6XF8 - chains C and B of the 9 polymer chains in the assembly; structure by electron microscopy, 6.50 A resolution (low resolution: residue-level contacts below are approximate; hydrogen-bond / salt-bridge calls are withheld).

# Chain C (and B)
Molecule: Inner capsid protein lambda-1
Source organism: Reovirus type 1 (strain Lang)
Notes: EC 3.6.4.13; chain B of this document is another copy of the same molecule, construct and numbering; everything in this record applies to it too
Reference sequence: Q9WAB2 (LMBD1_REOVL); residue numbers follow UniProt; this construct covers 217-1275
Sequence (1059 residues; each row starts with the number of its first residue):
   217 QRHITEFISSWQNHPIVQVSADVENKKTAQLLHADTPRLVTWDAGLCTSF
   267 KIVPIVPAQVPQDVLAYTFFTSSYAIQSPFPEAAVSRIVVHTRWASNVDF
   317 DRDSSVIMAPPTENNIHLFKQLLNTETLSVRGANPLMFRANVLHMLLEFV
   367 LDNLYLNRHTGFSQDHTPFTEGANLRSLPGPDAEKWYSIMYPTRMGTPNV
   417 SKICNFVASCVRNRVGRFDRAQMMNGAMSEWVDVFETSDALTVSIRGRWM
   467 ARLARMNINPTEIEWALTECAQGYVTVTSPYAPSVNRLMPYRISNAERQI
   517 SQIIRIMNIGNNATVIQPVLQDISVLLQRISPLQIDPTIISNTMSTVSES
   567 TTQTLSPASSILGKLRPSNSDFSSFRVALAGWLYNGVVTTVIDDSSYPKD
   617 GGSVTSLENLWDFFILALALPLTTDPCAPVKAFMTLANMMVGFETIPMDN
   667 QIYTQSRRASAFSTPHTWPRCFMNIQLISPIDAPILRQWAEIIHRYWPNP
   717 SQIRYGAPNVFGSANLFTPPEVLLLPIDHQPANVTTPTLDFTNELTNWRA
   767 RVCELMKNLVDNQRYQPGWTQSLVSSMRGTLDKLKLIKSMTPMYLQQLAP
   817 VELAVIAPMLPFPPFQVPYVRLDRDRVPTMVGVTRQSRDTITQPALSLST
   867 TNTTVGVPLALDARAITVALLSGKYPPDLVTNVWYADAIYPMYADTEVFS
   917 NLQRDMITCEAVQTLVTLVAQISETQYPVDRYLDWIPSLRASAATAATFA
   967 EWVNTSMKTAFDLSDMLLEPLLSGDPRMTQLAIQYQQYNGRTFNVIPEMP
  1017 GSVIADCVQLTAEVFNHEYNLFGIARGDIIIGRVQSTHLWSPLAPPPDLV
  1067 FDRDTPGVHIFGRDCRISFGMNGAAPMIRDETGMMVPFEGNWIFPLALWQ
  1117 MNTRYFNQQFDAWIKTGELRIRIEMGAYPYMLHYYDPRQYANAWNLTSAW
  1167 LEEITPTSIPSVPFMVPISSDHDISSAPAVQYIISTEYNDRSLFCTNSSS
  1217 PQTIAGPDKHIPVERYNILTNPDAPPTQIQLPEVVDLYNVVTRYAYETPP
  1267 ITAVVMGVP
Disordered / not traced: 563-570 (chain B: 217-240, 584-587)

# How chain C and chain B interact
Contacting residue pairs (61; chain C residue first):
  N350(C) with H382(B)
  D610(C) with V1274(B); P1275(B)
  I668(C) with T484(B)
  Y669(C) with W481(B)
  T670(C) with G489(B)
  R674(C) with T492(B); V1274(B); P1275(B)
  S676(C) with V1274(B)
  A677(C) with T494(B)
  Q859(C) with A437(B); Q438(B); M439(B); M440(B)
  P860(C) with M439(B); M440(B); N441(B)
  A861(C) with M439(B); M440(B); N441(B); G442(B); A443(B)
  L862(C) with M440(B); N441(B); G442(B); A443(B)
  S863(C) with N441(B); G442(B)
  T866(C) with N441(B)
  R956(C) with Q380(B)
  A957(C) with Q380(B)
  S958(C) with Q380(B)
  T961(C) with Q380(B)
  R1079(C) with F385(B); T413(B)
  D1080(C) with A424(B)
  C1081(C) with T413(B); P414(B)
  R1082(C) with T413(B); P414(B); N415(B); V416(B); S417(B); C420(B); N421(B)
  I1083(C) with P414(B)
  F1085(C) with T284(B); F285(B)
  M1087(C) with D279(B); V280(B); L281(B); A282(B)
  N1088(C) with D279(B); V280(B)
  M1101(C) with V416(B)
  N1118(C) with P414(B)
  Y1121(C) with P414(B); N415(B)
  P1172(C) with P384(B); F385(B)
Other interface residues (no listed pair), chain C (39 interface residues in all): D616, S672, R673, T858, L864, T869, M1117, Q1124, T1173
Other interface residues (no listed pair), chain B (38 interface residues in all): Y283, T409, M444, E480, Y497, V899

# In short
Chain C and chain B form an interface of 39 and 38 residues respectively.
Chain C and chain B are both Inner capsid protein lambda-1 (Reovirus type 1 (strain Lang)); the structure, DLP
5 fold, was determined by electron microscopy, deposited together with 6XF7, 6ZTS, 6ZTY and 6ZTZ.
